Entry 4ATP (X-ray diffraction, 2.80 A resolution); this record covers chains C and D of the 4 polymer chains in the assembly.

[Chain C (and D)]
Molecule: 4-aminobutyrate transaminase
Organism: Arthrobacter aurescens
Notes: EC 2.6.1.19; chain D of this document is another copy of the same molecule, construct and numbering; everything in this record applies to it too
UniProtKB: A1R958 (A1R958_ARTAT); residues 1-456 here = UniProt positions 1-456
Amino-acid sequence (456 residues; numbered 1 to 456; the number before each row is that of its first residue):
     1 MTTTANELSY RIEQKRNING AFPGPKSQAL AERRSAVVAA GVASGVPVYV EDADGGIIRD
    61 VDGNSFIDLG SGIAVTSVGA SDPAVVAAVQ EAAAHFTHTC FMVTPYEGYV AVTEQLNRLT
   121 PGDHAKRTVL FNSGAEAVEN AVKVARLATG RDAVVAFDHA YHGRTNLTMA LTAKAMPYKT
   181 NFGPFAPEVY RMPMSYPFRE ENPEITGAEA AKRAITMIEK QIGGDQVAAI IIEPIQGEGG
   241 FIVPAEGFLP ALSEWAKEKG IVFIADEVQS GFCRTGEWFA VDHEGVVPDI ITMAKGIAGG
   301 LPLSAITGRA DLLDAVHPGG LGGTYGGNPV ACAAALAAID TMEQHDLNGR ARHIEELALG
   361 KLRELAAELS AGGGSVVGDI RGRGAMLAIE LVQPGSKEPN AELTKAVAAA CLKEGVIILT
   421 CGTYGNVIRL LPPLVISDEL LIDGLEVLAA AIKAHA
Disordered / not traced: 1-8, 370-374, 456 (chain D: 1-8, 367-374, 456)
Covalently attached groups: pyridoxal phosphate (PLP) linked to Lys295
Residues lining bound ligands:
  - pyridoxal phosphate (PLP), molecule 1: Ser133, Gly134, Ala135, Val138, Tyr161, His162, Gly163, Glu233, Glu238, Asp266, Val268, Gln269
  - pyridoxal phosphate (PLP), molecule 2: Glu136, Gly323, Thr324, Tyr325
Reported in the primary citation:
  - binding site for pyridoxal phosphate: Gly134, Ala135, Tyr161, Asp266, Val268, Gln269, Lys295, Thr324
  - self-association interface (contacts with another copy of this molecule); pairs are residue here / residue on that copy: Arg213-Glu201 (salt bridge)

[Interface between chain C and chain D]
Contacting residue pairs (226):
  Arg11(C) with Ala94(D), hydrogen bond (side chain-backbone); His95(D), hydrogen bond (side chain-backbone)
  Leu30(C) with Glu107(D)
  Arg33(C) with Glu107(D), salt bridge; Val110(D); Glu114(D), salt bridge
  Arg34(C) with Phe101(D); Pro105(D); Val110(D)
  Ser35(C) with Arg127(D)
  Ala36(C) with Lys126(D); Arg127(D), hydrogen bond (backbone-side chain)
  Val37(C) with Thr113(D); Arg127(D); Thr128(D), hydrogen bond (backbone-backbone)
  Val38(C) with Thr113(D); Arg127(D); Thr128(D)
  Ala39(C) with Arg127(D); Thr128(D), hydrogen bond (backbone-backbone); Val129(D), hydrophobic; Asp314(D)
  Ala40(C) with Asp314(D), hydrogen bond (backbone-side chain)
  Gly41(C) with Val316(D); His317(D); Pro318(D); Gly319(D), hydrogen bond (backbone-backbone)
  Val42(C) with Phe101(D), hydrophobic; Val129(D), hydrophobic
  Ala43(C) with Met102(D)
  Ser44(C) with Phe101(D), hydrogen bond (side chain-backbone); Met102(D); Val103(D); Pro105(D)
  Gly45(C) with Met102(D), hydrogen bond (backbone-backbone); Val103(D), hydrogen bond (backbone-backbone)
  Val46(C) with Val103(D), hydrogen bond (backbone-backbone); Pro105(D)
  Val48(C) with Thr104(D); Pro105(D)
  Tyr49(C) with Pro105(D); Tyr106(D)
  Val50(C) with Thr99(D); Thr104(D); Pro105(D), hydrogen bond (backbone-backbone)
  Glu51(C) with His95(D); Phe96(D)
  Asp52(C) with His95(D), salt bridge
  Ala53(C) with His95(D), hydrogen bond (backbone-backbone); Phe96(D), hydrophobic
  Ile58(C) with Thr104(D)
  Gly72(C) with His98(D), hydrogen bond (backbone-side chain); Thr99(D); Cys100(D)
  Ile73(C) with Cys100(D), hydrophobic; Val103(D), hydrophobic
  Val75(C) with His98(D); Thr324(D)
  Thr76(C) with Thr97(D); His98(D)
  Ala80(C) with Phe96(D); Thr97(D), hydrogen bond (backbone-backbone)
  Val86(C) with Ala93(D); Ala94(D), hydrophobic
  Val89(C) with Val89(D), hydrophobic
  Gln90(C) with Gln90(D), hydrogen bond (side chain-backbone); Ala94(D)
  Ala93(C) with Val86(D); Val89(D), hydrophobic
  Ala94(C) with Arg11(D), hydrogen bond (backbone-side chain); Ser81(D)
  His95(C) with Arg11(D), hydrogen bond (backbone-side chain); Glu51(D); Asp52(D), salt bridge; Ala53(D), hydrogen bond (backbone-backbone)
  Phe96(C) with Glu51(D); Ala53(D), hydrophobic; Ala80(D)
  Thr97(C) with Thr76(D); Ala80(D), hydrogen bond (backbone-backbone); Gly299(D), hydrogen bond (side chain-backbone); Gly300(D); Leu301(D)
  His98(C) with Gly72(D), hydrogen bond (side chain-backbone); Val75(D); Thr76(D); Gly300(D)
  Thr99(C) with Val50(D); Gly72(D)
  Cys100(C) with Gly72(D)
  Phe101(C) with Arg34(D); Ser44(D), hydrogen bond (backbone-side chain)
  Met102(C) with Ala43(D); Ser44(D); Gly45(D), hydrogen bond (backbone-backbone)
  Val103(C) with Ser44(D); Gly45(D), hydrogen bond (backbone-backbone); Val46(D), hydrogen bond (backbone-backbone); Ile73(D), hydrophobic; Leu419(D), hydrophobic
  Thr104(C) with Val48(D); Val50(D); Ile58(D)
  Pro105(C) with Arg34(D); Ser44(D); Val46(D); Val48(D); Tyr49(D); Val50(D), hydrogen bond (backbone-backbone)
  Tyr106(C) with Tyr49(D); Val50(D), hydrophobic
  Glu107(C) with Leu30(D); Arg33(D), salt bridge
  Val110(C) with Arg33(D); Arg34(D)
  Thr113(C) with Val37(D); Val38(D)
  Glu114(C) with Arg33(D), salt bridge
  Lys126(C) with Ala36(D)
  Arg127(C) with Ser35(D), hydrogen bond (side chain-backbone); Ala36(D), hydrogen bond (side chain-backbone); Val37(D); Val38(D); Ala39(D)
  Thr128(C) with Val37(D), hydrogen bond (backbone-backbone); Val38(D); Ala39(D), hydrogen bond (backbone-backbone)
  Val129(C) with Ala39(D), hydrophobic; Val42(D), hydrophobic
  Asn132(C) with Ser133(D); Tyr325(D)
  Ser133(C) with Glu136(D), hydrogen bond
  Glu136(C) with Ser133(D), hydrogen bond
  Glu139(C) with Thr165(D); Asn166(D), hydrogen bond (side chain-backbone)
  Lys143(C) with Arg164(D), hydrogen bond (side chain-backbone); Met169(D); Phe182(D)
  Arg146(C) with Asn166(D); Asn181(D); Gly183(D); Pro184(D)
  Leu147(C) with Thr180(D); Asn181(D); Phe182(D), hydrophobic
  Asp152(C) with Pro184(D)
  Arg164(C) with Lys143(D), hydrogen bond (backbone-side chain); Gly319(D), hydrogen bond (side chain-backbone); Gly320(D), hydrogen bond (side chain-backbone); Leu321(D); Gly322(D); Gly323(D)
  Thr165(C) with Glu139(D)
  Asn166(C) with Glu139(D), hydrogen bond (backbone-side chain); Arg146(D); Leu167(D); Ala186(D)
  Leu167(C) with Asn166(D)
  Met169(C) with Lys143(D)
  Met176(C) with His317(D)
  Pro177(C) with His317(D), hydrogen bond (backbone-side chain); Pro318(D); Gly319(D); Gly320(D)
  Thr180(C) with Leu147(D); His317(D)
  Asn181(C) with Arg146(D); Leu147(D)
  Phe182(C) with Lys143(D); Leu147(D), hydrophobic; Val316(D), hydrophobic; His317(D); Gly320(D)
  Gly183(C) with Arg146(D)
  Pro184(C) with Arg146(D); Asp152(D); Pro187(D), hydrophobic
  Phe185(C) with Pro187(D)
  Ala186(C) with Asn166(D)
  Pro187(C) with Pro184(D), hydrophobic; Phe185(D)
  Ala294(C) with Tyr325(D)
  Lys295(C) with Thr324(D); Tyr325(D), hydrogen bond (backbone-side chain)
  Ile297(C) with Tyr325(D)
  Gly299(C) with Thr97(D), hydrogen bond (backbone-side chain)
  Gly300(C) with Thr97(D); His98(D); Asn328(D), hydrogen bond (backbone-side chain)
  Leu301(C) with Thr97(D); Tyr325(D), hydrogen bond (backbone-side chain)
  Pro302(C) with Tyr325(D), hydrophobic; Asn328(D)
  Leu303(C) with Tyr325(D), hydrogen bond (backbone-side chain)
  Leu313(C) with Ala39(D), hydrophobic
  Asp314(C) with Ala39(D); Ala40(D), hydrogen bond (side chain-backbone)
  Val316(C) with Gly41(D); Phe182(D), hydrophobic
  His317(C) with Pro177(D), hydrogen bond (side chain-backbone); Thr180(D); Phe182(D)
  Pro318(C) with Gly41(D); Pro177(D)
  Gly319(C) with Gly41(D), hydrogen bond (backbone-backbone); Arg164(D), hydrogen bond (backbone-side chain); Pro177(D)
  Gly320(C) with Arg164(D), hydrogen bond (backbone-side chain); Pro177(D); Phe182(D)
  Leu321(C) with Arg164(D)
  Gly322(C) with Arg164(D)
  Gly323(C) with Arg164(D)
  Thr324(C) with Gly72(D); Val75(D); Lys295(D)
  Tyr325(C) with Asn132(D); Ala294(D); Lys295(D), hydrogen bond (side chain-backbone); Ile297(D); Leu301(D), hydrogen bond (side chain-backbone); Pro302(D), hydrophobic; Leu303(D), hydrogen bond (side chain-backbone)
  Asn328(C) with Gly300(D), hydrogen bond (side chain-backbone); Pro302(D)
  Leu419(C) with Val103(D), hydrophobic
Interface residues without a listed pair, chain C (107 interface residues in all): Ser81, Val85, Tyr109, Ala111, Asn117, Tyr178, Glu188, Val330, Ile417
Interface residues without a listed pair, chain D (106 interface residues in all): Val85, Tyr109, Ala111, Asn117, Met176, Glu188, Leu313, Val330, Ile417

[Overview]
107 residues of chain C face 106 of chain D across their interface; the contacts include 54 hydrogen bonds and
6 salt bridges. Polar contacts include Arg33(C)-Glu107(D), Arg33(C)-Glu114(D) and Asp52(C)-His95(D). Chain C
binds pyridoxal phosphate. The paper reports a binding site for pyridoxal phosphate at Gly134(C), Ala135(C)
and Tyr161(C) among others; a self-association interface involving Arg213(C).
Chain C and chain D are both 4-aminobutyrate transaminase (Arthrobacter aurescens); the structure, Structure
of GABA-transaminase A1R958 from Arthrobacter aurescens in complex with PLP, was determined by X-ray
diffraction together with 4ATQ from the same study.
